Entry 6FX2 (X-ray diffraction, 1.70 A resolution); this record covers chain A.

== Chain A ==
Protein: lectin
Organism: Pholiota squarrosa
Amino-acid sequence (43 residues; numbered -2 to 40; the number before each row is that of its first residue; numbers below 1 keep their minus sign (Gly-2 is residue -2)):
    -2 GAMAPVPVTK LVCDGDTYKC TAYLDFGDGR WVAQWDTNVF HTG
Disordered / not traced: -2 to -1, 40
Cystine bridges: Cys10-Cys17

== In short ==
Chain A is lectin (Pholiota squarrosa); the structure, crystal structure of Pholiota squarrosa lectin in
complex with a decasaccharide, was determined by X-ray diffraction, deposited together with 6EKE and 6FX3.
